6Y1M - chains H and L; structure by X-ray diffraction, 2.00 A resolution.

[Chain H]
Protein: FAB A.17 L47K mutant HEAVY CHAIN
Organism: Homo sapiens
Notes: antibody fragment or engineered binder
Amino-acid sequence (255 residues; numbered 1 to 255; the number before each row is that of its first residue):
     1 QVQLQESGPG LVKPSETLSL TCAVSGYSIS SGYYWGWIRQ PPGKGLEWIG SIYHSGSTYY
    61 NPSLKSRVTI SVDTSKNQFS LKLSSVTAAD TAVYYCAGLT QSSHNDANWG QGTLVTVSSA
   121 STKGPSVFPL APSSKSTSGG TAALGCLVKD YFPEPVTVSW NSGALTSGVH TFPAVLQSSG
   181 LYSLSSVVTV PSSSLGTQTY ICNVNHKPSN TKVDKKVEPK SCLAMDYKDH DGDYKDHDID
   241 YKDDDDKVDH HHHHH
Unresolved in the structure: 1, 102-104, 223-255
Disulfide bonds: Cys22-Cys96, Cys146-Cys202
Residues lining bound ligands: diethyl phosphonate (DEP): Tyr34, Ile38, Ala107, Trp109

[Chain L]
Protein: FAB A.17 L47K mutant Light CHAIN
Organism: Homo sapiens
Notes: antibody fragment or engineered binder
Amino-acid sequence (247 residues; each row starts with the number of its first residue):
     1 QSVLTQPPSV SAAPGQKVTI SCSGSSSNIG NNYVSWYQQL PGTAPKKLIY DNNKRPSGIP
    61 DRFSGSKSGT SATLGITGLQ TGDEADYYCG TWDSSLNPVF GGGTKLEIKR TVAAPSVFIF
   121 PPSDEQLKSG TASVVCLLNN FYPREAKVQW KVDNALQSGN SQESVTEQDS KDSTYSLSST
   181 LTLSKADYEK HKVYACEVTH QGLSSPVTKS FNRGECIDAA AAASFLEQKL ISEEDLNSAV
   241 DHHHHHH
Unresolved in the structure: 1, 217-247
Disulfide bonds: Cys22-Cys89, Cys136-Cys196
Covalently attached groups: diethyl phosphonate (DEP) linked to Tyr37
Residues lining bound ligands: diethyl phosphonate (DEP): Ser35, Lys47, Gly90, Thr91, Trp92, Pro98, Val99, Phe100
What the authors report for this chain:
  - binding site for diethyl phosphonate: Tyr37
  - conformationally variable residues: Lys47
  - catalytic residues: Lys47 (from molecular simulation)

[Chain H / chain L interface]
Pairs across the interface (66; chain H residue first):
  Gln40(H) - Gln39(L)  hydrogen bond
  Gln40(H) - Tyr88(L)  hydrogen bond
  Lys44(H) - Tyr88(L)
  Gly45(H) - Tyr88(L)
  Leu46(H) - Phe100(L)
  Trp48(H) - Asn97(L)
  Trp48(H) - Pro98(L)
  Tyr95(H) - Gln39(L)  hydrogen bond
  Tyr95(H) - Thr43(L)
  Tyr95(H) - Ala44(L)  hydrophobic
  Asn105(H) - Lys47(L)  hydrogen bond (backbone-side chain)
  Asn105(H) - Tyr50(L)  hydrogen bond
  Asp106(H) - Lys47(L)
  Asp106(H) - Pro56(L)
  Trp109(H) - Ala44(L)  hydrophobic
  Trp109(H) - Pro45(L)
  Gly110(H) - Ala44(L)
  Val127(H) - Glu125(L)
  Phe128(H) - Ser123(L)
  Phe128(H) - Glu125(L)
  Phe128(H) - Gln126(L)
  Pro129(H) - Ser123(L)
  Leu130(H) - Phe120(L)
  Leu130(H) - Val135(L)  hydrophobic
  Ala131(H) - Phe120(L)
  Lys135(H) - Phe118(L)
  Lys135(H) - Ile119(L)  hydrogen bond (backbone-backbone)
  Lys135(H) - Ser210(L)  hydrogen bond (side chain-backbone)
  Lys135(H) - Glu215(L)
  Ser136(H) - Phe118(L)
  Ser136(H) - Phe120(L)
  Thr137(H) - Phe118(L)
  Ser138(H) - Phe118(L)
  Ala143(H) - Phe118(L)  hydrophobic
  Ala143(H) - Phe120(L)
  Ala143(H) - Leu137(L)  hydrophobic
  Leu147(H) - Ser133(L)
  Lys149(H) - Gln126(L)
  Lys149(H) - Ser133(L)
  His170(H) - Asn139(L)  hydrogen bond
  His170(H) - Asn140(L)  hydrogen bond
  His170(H) - Thr166(L)
  His170(H) - Asp169(L)
  His170(H) - Ser176(L)  hydrogen bond
  Phe172(H) - Leu137(L)  hydrophobic
  Phe172(H) - Ser164(L)
  Phe172(H) - Thr166(L)
  Phe172(H) - Ser176(L)
  Phe172(H) - Leu177(L)
  Phe172(H) - Ser178(L)
  Pro173(H) - Ser164(L)  hydrogen bond (backbone-side chain)
  Pro173(H) - Val165(L)
  Val175(H) - Gln162(L)
  Val175(H) - Glu163(L)
  Val175(H) - Ser164(L)
  Leu176(H) - Gln162(L)  hydrogen bond (backbone-side chain)
  Gln177(H) - Gln162(L)
  Ser185(H) - Ser178(L)  hydrogen bond
  Val187(H) - Leu137(L)  hydrophobic
  Thr189(H) - Asn139(L)
  Lys215(H) - Glu125(L)  salt bridge
  Lys220(H) - Pro122(L)
  Lys220(H) - Cys216(L)
  Ser221(H) - Cys216(L)
  Cys222(H) - Glu215(L)
  Cys222(H) - Cys216(L)  disulfide
Other interface residues (no listed pair), chain H (42 interface residues in all): Ile38, Tyr60, Pro62, Thr141, Leu144, Ser167, Thr171
Other interface residues (no listed pair), chain L (43 interface residues in all): Ser2, Gly101, Gly102, Pro121, Ser129, Lys171, Thr182, Phe211
Disulfides between the chains: Cys222(H)-Cys216(L)

[Summary]
42 residues of chain H and 43 residues of chain L are in contact, with 1 disulfide bond, 13 hydrogen bonds and
1 salt bridge. Polar contacts include Lys215(H)-Glu125(L), Gln40(H)-Gln39(L) and Gln40(H)-Tyr88(L). Bound to
chain H: diethyl phosphonate. From the paper: the catalytic residue Lys47(L); a binding site for diethyl
phosphonate at Tyr37(L).
Here chain H is FAB A.17 L47K mutant HEAVY CHAIN and chain L is FAB A.17 L47K mutant Light CHAIN, both from
Homo sapiens. Entry 6Y1M (Crystal structure of the paraoxon-modified A.17 antibody FAB fragment - L47K mutant)
was determined by X-ray diffraction, deposited together with 6Y1L, 6Y1N, 6Y1K, 6Y49 and 5TJD.
